PDB entry 2WD8 | X-ray diffraction, 2.10 A resolution | chains A and B of the 4 polymer chains in the assembly

# Chain A (and B)
Name: Pteridine reductase
Source organism: Trypanosoma brucei brucei
Notes: EC 1.5.1.33; chain B of this document is another copy of the same molecule, construct and numbering; everything in this record applies to it too
UniProt: O76290 (O76290_TRYBB); numbering as in UniProt (aligned over 1-268)
Chain sequence (268 residues; each row starts with the number of its first residue):
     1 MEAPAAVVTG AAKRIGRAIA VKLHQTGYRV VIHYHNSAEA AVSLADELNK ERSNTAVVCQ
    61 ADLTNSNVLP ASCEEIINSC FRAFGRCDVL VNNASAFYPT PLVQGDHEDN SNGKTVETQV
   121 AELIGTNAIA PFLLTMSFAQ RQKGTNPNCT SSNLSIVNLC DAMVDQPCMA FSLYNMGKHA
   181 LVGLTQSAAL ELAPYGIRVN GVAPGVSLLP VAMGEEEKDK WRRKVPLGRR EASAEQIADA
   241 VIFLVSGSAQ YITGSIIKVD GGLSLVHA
Not modelled in the structure: 1, 104-112, 143-151 (chain B: 1, 104-112, 143-152)
Ligand contacts:
  - NADP (NAP; NADP nicotinamide-adenine-dinucleotide phosphate): Gly10, Lys13, Arg14, Ile15, Gly16, His33, Tyr34, His35, Asn36, Ser37, Ala61, Asp62, Leu63, Thr64, Asn93, Ala94, Ser95, Ala96, Thr126, Leu159, Cys160, Asp161, Tyr174, Lys178, Pro204, Gly205, Val206, Ser207, Leu208
  - NADP (VGF; 1-(3,4-dichlorobenzyl)-7-phenyl-1H-benzimidazol-2-amine): Phe97, Asp161, Met163, Cys168, Phe171, Tyr174, Pro204, Gly205, Val206, Leu209, Pro210, Met213, Trp221, Lys224, Leu263
What the authors report for this chain:
  - binding site for NADP: Phe97, Trp221

# Interface between chain A and chain B
Pairs across the interface (54; chain A residue first):
  Gln186(A) with Leu265(B)
  Leu190(A) with Pro226(B), hydrophobic; Leu265(B); Val266(B), hydrophobic
  Ala193(A) with Pro226(B); Leu227(B)
  Arg198(A) with Leu227(B)
  Val206(A) with Tyr251(B), hydrogen bond (backbone-side chain)
  Val225(A) with Tyr251(B)
  Pro226(A) with Ala193(B)
  Leu227(A) with Arg198(B); Gln250(B); Tyr251(B)
  Arg230(A) with Tyr251(B), hydrogen bond (backbone-side chain)
  Glu231(A) with Tyr251(B)
  Ala232(A) with Tyr251(B), hydrogen bond (backbone-side chain)
  Gln236(A) with Tyr251(B)
  Asp239(A) with Ser248(B)
  Phe243(A) with Phe243(B), hydrophobic
  Ser248(A) with Asp239(B)
  Gln250(A) with Leu227(B); Gln236(B), hydrogen bond
  Tyr251(A) with Val206(B); Val225(B); Leu227(B); Arg230(B), hydrogen bond (side chain-backbone); Glu231(B); Ala232(B), hydrogen bond (side chain-backbone); Gln236(B); Val259(B); Asp260(B); Gly261(B), hydrogen bond (backbone-backbone)
  Ile252(A) with Ile257(B), hydrophobic; Lys258(B)
  Thr253(A) with Leu227(B); Asp260(B); Gly261(B); Gly262(B)
  Gly254(A) with Lys258(B); Leu265(B)
  Ser255(A) with Lys258(B), hydrogen bond (side chain-backbone)
  Ile257(A) with Ile257(B), hydrophobic
  Lys258(A) with Ile252(B); Gly254(B), hydrogen bond (side chain-backbone); Ser255(B), hydrogen bond (backbone-side chain)
  Val259(A) with Tyr251(B)
  Asp260(A) with Tyr251(B); Thr253(B)
  Gly261(A) with Tyr251(B), hydrogen bond (backbone-backbone); Thr253(B)
  Gly262(A) with Thr253(B)
  Leu265(A) with Gln186(B); Gly254(B)
  Val266(A) with Leu190(B), hydrophobic
Other interface residues (no listed pair), chain A (33 interface residues in all): Ala189, Pro194, Ala240, Gly247
Other interface residues (no listed pair), chain B (34 interface residues in all): Ala189, Gly196, Arg229, Ala240, Gly247

# In short
33 residues of chain A face 34 of chain B across their interface; the contacts include 11 hydrogen bonds.
Polar pairs include Val206(A)-Tyr251(B), Arg230(A)-Tyr251(B) and Ala232(A)-Tyr251(B). Bound to chain A: NADP.
The paper reports a binding site for NADP at Phe97(A) and Trp221(A).
Both chains are Pteridine reductase (Trypanosoma brucei brucei). Entry 2WD8 (Pteridine reductase 1 (PTR1) from
trypanosoma brucei in complex with NADP and ddd00071204) was determined by X-ray diffraction (same publication
as 3GN1, 3GN2 and 2WD7).
